5HX4 - chain A; structure by X-ray diffraction, 1.92 A resolution.

== Chain A ==
Name: DNA dC->dU-editing enzyme APOBEC-3F
From: Homo sapiens
Notes: EC 3.5.4.-
UniProt: Q8IUX4 (ABC3F_HUMAN); numbering as in UniProt (aligned over 185-373)
Chain sequence (199 residues; numbered 175 to 373; the number before each row is that of its first residue):
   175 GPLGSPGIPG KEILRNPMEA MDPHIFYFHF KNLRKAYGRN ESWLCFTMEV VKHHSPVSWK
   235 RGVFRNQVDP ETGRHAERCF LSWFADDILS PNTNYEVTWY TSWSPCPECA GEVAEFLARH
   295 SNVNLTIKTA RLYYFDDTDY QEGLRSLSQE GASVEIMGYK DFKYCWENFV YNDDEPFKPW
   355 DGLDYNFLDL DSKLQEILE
Not modelled in the structure: 175-189, 241-247
Construct notes: expression tag (175-184); engineered mutation Asp196 (Tyr in Q8IUX4), Gly247 (His in Q8IUX4), Arg248 (Cys in Q8IUX4), Ala259 (Cys in Q8IUX4), Lys302 (Phe in Q8IUX4), Asp310 (Trp in Q8IUX4), Asp355 (Lys in Q8IUX4), Asp358 (Lys in Q8IUX4), Asp363 (Phe in Q8IUX4)
Curated features (UniProtKB/Swiss-Prot):
  - active site: Glu251 (Proton donor)
  - binding site (Zn(2+)): His249, Cys280, Cys283
  - cross-link ((Microbial infection) Glycyl lysine isopeptide (Lys-Gly)): Lys234 (interchain with G-Cter in ubiquitin), Lys334 (interchain with G-Cter in ubiquitin), Lys352 (interchain with G-Cter in ubiquitin)
  - mutagenesis: His249 (H249C: Reduced but not abolished antiviral activity; H249R: Nearly abolished antiviral activity; when associated with R-65), Glu251 (E251A: Decrease in cytidine deaminase and antiviral activity; E251A: Decrease in cytidine deaminase and antiviral activity; when associated with A-67; E251Q: Remains able to bind Vif ...), Leu255 (L255D: Resistant to HIV-1 Vif and reduces Vif binding but is still efficiently incorporated into the virion), Phe258 (F258A: Resistant to HIV-1 Vif and reduces Vif binding but is still efficiently incorporated into the virion), Asp260 to Asp261 (Does not affect interaction with APOBEC3G), Ile262 to Leu263 (Resistant to HIV-1 Vif and abolishes Vif binding but is still efficiently incorporated into the virion), Ser264 (S264D: Resistant to HIV-1 Vif and reduces Vif binding but is still efficiently incorporated into the virion), Pro265 (P265A: Impaired interaction with HIV-1 Vif protein), Tyr269 (Y269A: Resistant to HIV-1 Vif and reduces Vif binding but is still efficiently incorporated into the virion), Cys280 (C280S: Reduced but not abolished antiviral activity. Nearly abolished antiviral activity; when associated with Q-96), Cys283 (C283S: Reduced but not abolished antiviral activity. Nearly abolished antiviral activity; when associated with S-99), Glu289 (E289K: Abolished interaction with HIV-1 Vif protein. Resistant to HIV-1 Vif and reduces Vif binding but is still efficiently incorporated into the virion), 5 further mutagenesis entries in UniProt
Disulfides: Cys280-Cys283

== Summary ==
From UniProt: active-site residue Glu251, 3 Zn2+-binding residues and 19 mutagenesis sites.
Chain A is DNA dC->dU-editing enzyme APOBEC-3F (Homo sapiens); the structure, Zinc-Free APOBEC3F Catalytic
Domain Crystal Structure, was determined by X-ray diffraction, deposited together with 5HX5.
